6WA9 - chains E and O of the 18 polymer chains in the assembly; structure by X-ray diffraction, 4.62 A resolution (low resolution: residue-level contacts below are approximate; hydrogen-bond / salt-bridge calls are withheld).

[Chain E]
Protein: Low calcium response locus protein D
Organism: Chlamydia pneumoniae
Reference sequence: Q9Z8L5 (Q9Z8L5_CHLPN); numbering as in UniProt (aligned over 345-710)
Chain sequence (387 residues; each row starts with the number of its first residue):
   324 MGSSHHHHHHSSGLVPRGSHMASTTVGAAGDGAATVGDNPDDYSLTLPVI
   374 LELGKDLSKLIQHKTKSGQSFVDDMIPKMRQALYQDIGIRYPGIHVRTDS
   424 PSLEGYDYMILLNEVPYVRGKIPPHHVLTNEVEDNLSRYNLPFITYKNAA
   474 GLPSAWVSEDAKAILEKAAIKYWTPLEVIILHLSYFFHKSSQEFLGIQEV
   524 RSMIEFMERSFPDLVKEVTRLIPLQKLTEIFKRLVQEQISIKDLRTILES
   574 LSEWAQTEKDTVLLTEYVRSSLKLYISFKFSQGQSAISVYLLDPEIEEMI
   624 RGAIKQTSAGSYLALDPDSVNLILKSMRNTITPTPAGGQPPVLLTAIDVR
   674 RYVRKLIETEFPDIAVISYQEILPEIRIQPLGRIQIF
Not modelled in the structure: 324-361, 709-710
Sequence notes: initiating methionine (324); expression tag (325-344)
Reported in the primary citation:
  - mutagenesis - L638A/D639A: unchanged stability
  - mutagenesis - L638A/D639A: abolished binding to CdsO (chain O)

[Chain O]
Protein: CdsO
Organism: Chlamydia pneumoniae
Reference sequence: Q9Z7J9 (Q9Z7J9_CHLPN); residues 25-110 here = UniProt positions 25-110
Chain sequence (107 residues; row label = number of the first residue in the row):
     4 MGSSHHHHHHSSGLVPRGSHMKEKRRLLEIEQEKLREKEAERDKVKNHYM
    54 QKIQQLRDLLDEGTTSDAVLQIKSYIKVVAVQLSEEEEKVNKQKEVVLAA
   104 SKELEKA
Not modelled in the structure: 4-32, 107-110
Sequence notes: initiating methionine (4); expression tag (5-24)

[Chain E / chain O interface]
Contacting residue pairs - 22 pairs, chain E then chain O:
  Arg624(E) - Lys76(O)
  Ile670(E) - Leu73(O)
  Tyr692(E) - Leu63(O)
  Tyr692(E) - Ser69(O)
  Tyr692(E) - Val72(O)
  Tyr692(E) - Leu73(O)
  Ile695(E) - Ser69(O)
  Leu696(E) - Ser69(O)
  Pro697(E) - Ser69(O)
  Pro697(E) - Asp70(O)
  Pro697(E) - Leu73(O)
  Ile699(E) - Thr68(O)
  Ile699(E) - Ser69(O)
  Arg700(E) - Gly66(O)
  Ile701(E) - Gly66(O)
  Ile701(E) - Thr67(O)
  Ile701(E) - Thr68(O)
  Ile701(E) - Ser69(O)
  Pro703(E) - Leu63(O)
  Pro703(E) - Asp64(O)
  Pro703(E) - Gly66(O)
  Arg706(E) - Asp64(O)
Other interface residues (no listed pair), chain E (14 interface residues in all): Ala669, Gln693, Glu698
Other interface residues (no listed pair), chain O (11 interface residues in all): Glu65

[Summary]
14 residues of chain E face 11 of chain O across their interface. The paper reports that L638A/D639A of chain
E abolish binding to CdsO (chain O); L638A/D639A of chain E leave stability unchanged.
Here chain E is Low calcium response locus protein D and chain O is CdsO, both from Chlamydia pneumoniae.
Entry 6WA9 (Structure of the Chlamydia pneumoniae CdsV and CdsO protein complex) was determined by X-ray
diffraction, deposited together with 6WA6.
